Entry 7UWK (electron microscopy, 4.40 A resolution (low resolution: residue-level contacts below are approximate; hydrogen-bond / salt-bridge calls are withheld)); this record covers chains A and B of the 12 polymer chains in the assembly.

== Chain A (and B) ==
Name: Interleukin-25
Organism: Homo sapiens
Notes: chain B of this document is another copy of the same molecule, construct and numbering; everything in this record applies to it too
UniProt: Q9H293 (IL25_HUMAN); numbering as in UniProt (aligned over 30-177)
Sequence (188 residues; numbered 26 to 213; the number before each row is that of its first residue):
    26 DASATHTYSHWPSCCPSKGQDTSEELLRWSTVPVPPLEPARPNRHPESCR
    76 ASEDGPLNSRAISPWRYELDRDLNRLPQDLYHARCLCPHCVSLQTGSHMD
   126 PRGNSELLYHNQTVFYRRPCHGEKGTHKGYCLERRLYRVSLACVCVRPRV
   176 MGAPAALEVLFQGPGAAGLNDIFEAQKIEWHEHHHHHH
Disordered / not traced: 26-81, 178-213 (chain B: 26-77, 178-213)
Sequence notes: expression tag (26-29, 178-213)
Disulfides: Cys-110/Cys-168, Cys-115/Cys-170
Reported in the primary citation:
  - mutagenesis - Y92A (3 log-fold), L98A, L101A, Y106A, Y134A, M176A: decreased signaling

== Interface between chain A and chain B ==
Residue-residue contacts - 22 pairs, chain A then chain B:
  Leu-82(A) with Glu-131(B); Val-171(B)
  Arg-85(A) with Val-171(B); Arg-172(B); Pro-173(B); Arg-174(B)
  Ile-87(A) with Cys-170(B)
  Leu-118(A) with Asp-125(B); Arg-127(B)
  Gln-119(A) with Arg-127(B)
  Leu-166(A) with Leu-133(B)
  Val-169(A) with Val-169(B)
  Cys-170(A) with Ala-86(B); Ile-87(B)
  Val-171(A) with Leu-82(B); Arg-85(B)
  Arg-172(A) with Glu-78(B); Asp-79(B); Gly-80(B); Arg-85(B)
  Pro-173(A) with Arg-85(B)
  Val-175(A) with Glu-78(B)
Interface residues without a listed pair, chain A (17 interface residues in all): Ala-86, Thr-120, Gly-121, Leu-133, Arg-174
Interface residues without a listed pair, chain B (22 interface residues in all): Ser-84, Gly-128, Leu-166, Ala-167, Cys-168

== In short ==
17 residues of chain A face 22 of chain B across their interface. The paper reports that Y92A, L98A and L101A
of chain A, among others, reduce signaling; 6 substitutions were tested in all.
Both chains are Interleukin-25 (Homo sapiens). Entry 7UWK (Structure of the higher-order IL-25-IL-17RB
complex) was determined by electron microscopy, deposited together with 7UWJ, 7UWL, 7UWM and 7UWN.
